1F3F - chains A and B of the 3 polymer chains in the assembly; structure by X-ray diffraction, 1.85 A resolution.

[Chain A (and B)]
Protein: Protein (nucleoside diphosphate kinase)
From: Dictyostelium discoideum
Notes: EC 2.7.4.6; chain B of this document is another copy of the same molecule, construct and numbering; everything in this record applies to it too
UniProtKB: P22887 (NDKC_DICDI); residue numbers follow UniProt; this construct covers 1-155
Amino-acid sequence (155 residues; row label = number of the first residue in the row):
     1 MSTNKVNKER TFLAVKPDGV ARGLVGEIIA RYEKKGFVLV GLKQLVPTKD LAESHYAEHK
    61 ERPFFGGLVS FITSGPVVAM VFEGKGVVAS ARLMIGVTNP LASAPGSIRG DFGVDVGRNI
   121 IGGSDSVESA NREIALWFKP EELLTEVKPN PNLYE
Unresolved in the structure: 1-5
Construct notes: engineered mutation Gly122 (His in P22887)
Residues lining bound ligands: D4T (2',3'-dehydro-2',3'-deoxy-thymidine 5'-triphosphate): Lys16, Tyr56, His59, Phe64, Leu68, Arg92, Thr98, Arg109, Val116, Gly117, Asn119, Ile121, Gly122, Gly123
UniProt features mapped onto this chain:
  - binding site (ATP): Lys16, Phe64, Arg92, Thr98, Arg109, Asn119
From the paper describing this entry:
  - binding site for D4T: Phe64
  - mutagenesis - H122G: abolished catalytic activity (citing earlier work)
  - catalytic residues: Lys16
  - mutagenesis - F64W/H122G: abolished catalytic activity

[Interface between chain A and chain B]
Contacting residue pairs - 34 pairs, chain A then chain B:
  Asp18(A) - Asn152(B)
  Ala21(A) - Asn152(B)
  Arg22(A) - Lys34(B)  hydrogen bond (side chain-backbone)
  Arg22(A) - Asn152(B)
  Arg22(A) - Leu153(B)
  Pro100(A) - Lys35(B)  hydrogen bond (backbone-side chain)
  Leu101(A) - Lys85(B)
  Leu101(A) - Ser90(B)
  Leu101(A) - Leu93(B)
  Ser103(A) - Leu93(B)
  Pro105(A) - Leu93(B)
  Pro105(A) - Met94(B)  hydrophobic
  Pro105(A) - Gly106(B)
  Pro105(A) - Ser107(B)
  Arg109(A) - Lys35(B)
  Gly110(A) - Lys35(B)  hydrogen bond (backbone-side chain)
  Asp111(A) - Lys34(B)
  Asp111(A) - Lys35(B)  hydrogen bond (backbone-backbone)
  Phe112(A) - Lys34(B)
  Phe112(A) - Lys35(B)
  Gly113(A) - Lys35(B)  hydrogen bond (backbone-side chain)
  Val114(A) - Lys35(B)
  Val114(A) - Phe37(B)  hydrophobic
  Val114(A) - Lys85(B)
  Val114(A) - Leu153(B)
  Val114(A) - Tyr154(B)  hydrophobic
  Asp115(A) - Leu153(B)
  Asp115(A) - Tyr154(B)
  Asp115(A) - Glu155(B)  hydrogen bond (side chain-backbone)
  Arg118(A) - Pro151(B)  hydrogen bond (side chain-backbone)
  Arg118(A) - Asn152(B)
  Arg118(A) - Leu153(B)
  Arg118(A) - Tyr154(B)
  Arg118(A) - Glu155(B)
Other interface residues (no listed pair), chain A (19 interface residues in all): Ala102, Gly106, Val116, Gly117
Other interface residues (no listed pair), chain B (18 interface residues in all): Arg31, Gly36, Gly86, Pro105

[In short]
19 residues of chain A face 18 of chain B across their interface, with 7 hydrogen bonds. Among the polar pairs
are Arg22(A)-Lys34(B), Pro100(A)-Lys35(B) and Gly110(A)-Lys35(B). Bound to chain A: compound D4T. From
UniProt: 6 ATP-binding residues on chain A. The paper reports the catalytic residue Lys16(A); H122G and
F64W/H122G of chain A abolish catalytic activity.
Both chains are Protein (nucleoside diphosphate kinase) (Dictyostelium discoideum). Entry 1F3F (Structure of
the H122G nucleoside diphosphate kinase / D4T-triphosphate.mg complex) was determined by X-ray diffraction
together with 1F6T from the same study.
